Entry 3VHX (X-ray diffraction, 2.81 A resolution); this record covers chains B and D of the 4 polymer chains in the assembly.

== Chain B (and D) ==
Molecule: Kinesin-like protein KIF23
Source organism: Homo sapiens
Notes: chain D of this document is another copy of the same molecule, construct and numbering; everything in this record applies to it too
Reference sequence: Q02241 (KIF23_HUMAN); residues 690-807 here correspond to UniProt positions 794-911 (UniProt number = residue number + 104)
Sequence (120 residues; each row starts with the number of its first residue):
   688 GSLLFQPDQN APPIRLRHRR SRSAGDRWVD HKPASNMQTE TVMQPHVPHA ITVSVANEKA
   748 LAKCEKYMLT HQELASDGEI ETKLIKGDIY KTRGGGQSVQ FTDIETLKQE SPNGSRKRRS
Unresolved in the structure: 688-694, 801-807
Differences from the reference sequence: expression tag (688-689)
From the paper describing this entry:
  - self-association interface (contacts with another copy of this molecule): Val729 to His733, Gln784 to Lys795
  - mutagenesis - H758A: unchanged binding to ADP-ribosylation factor 6
  - mutagenesis - Y754A: abolished localization to localization of Arf6
  - mutagenesis - H758A: unchanged localization

== Interface between chain B and chain D ==
Residue-residue contacts (55; chain B residue first):
  Thr728(B) - Glu792(D)
  Val729(B) - Gln731(D)
  Val729(B) - Pro732(D)
  Val729(B) - His733(D)  hydrogen bond (backbone-backbone)
  Val729(B) - Val734(D)  hydrophobic
  Val729(B) - Met755(D)  hydrophobic
  Val729(B) - Leu771(D)  hydrophobic
  Val729(B) - Lys773(D)
  Val729(B) - Glu792(D)  hydrogen bond (backbone-side chain)
  Met730(B) - Gln731(D)
  Met730(B) - Pro732(D)
  Met730(B) - Thr769(D)
  Met730(B) - Leu771(D)  hydrophobic
  Met730(B) - Glu792(D)  hydrogen bond (backbone-side chain)
  Met730(B) - Leu794(D)  hydrophobic
  Gln731(B) - Val729(D)
  Gln731(B) - Met730(D)
  Gln731(B) - Gln731(D)  hydrogen bond (backbone-backbone)
  Pro732(B) - Val729(D)
  Pro732(B) - Met730(D)
  His733(B) - Val729(D)  hydrogen bond (backbone-backbone)
  Val734(B) - Val729(D)  hydrophobic
  Met755(B) - Val729(D)  hydrophobic
  Thr769(B) - Met730(D)
  Leu771(B) - Val729(D)  hydrophobic
  Leu771(B) - Met730(D)  hydrophobic
  Lys773(B) - Val729(D)
  Phe788(B) - Pro799(D)
  Thr789(B) - Pro799(D)
  Asp790(B) - Gln796(D)  hydrogen bond
  Asp790(B) - Glu797(D)
  Ile791(B) - Lys795(D)
  Ile791(B) - Gln796(D)
  Ile791(B) - Glu797(D)  hydrogen bond (backbone-backbone)
  Glu792(B) - Thr728(D)
  Glu792(B) - Val729(D)  hydrogen bond (side chain-backbone)
  Glu792(B) - Met730(D)  hydrogen bond (side chain-backbone)
  Glu792(B) - Lys795(D)
  Glu792(B) - Gln796(D)
  Thr793(B) - Thr793(D)
  Thr793(B) - Leu794(D)
  Thr793(B) - Lys795(D)  hydrogen bond (backbone-backbone)
  Leu794(B) - Met730(D)  hydrophobic
  Leu794(B) - Thr793(D)
  Lys795(B) - Ile791(D)
  Lys795(B) - Glu792(D)
  Lys795(B) - Thr793(D)  hydrogen bond (backbone-backbone)
  Gln796(B) - Asp790(D)  hydrogen bond
  Gln796(B) - Ile791(D)
  Glu797(B) - Asp790(D)
  Glu797(B) - Ile791(D)  hydrogen bond (backbone-backbone)
  Ser798(B) - Thr789(D)
  Pro799(B) - Phe788(D)
  Pro799(B) - Thr789(D)
  Pro799(B) - Asp790(D)
Also at the interface, not in a pair above, chain D (24 interface residues in all): Glu727, Ser798

== Summary ==
The interface between chain B and chain D involves 23 residues on one side and 24 on the other, with 13
hydrogen bonds. Polar contacts include Val729(B)-Glu792(D), Met730(B)-Glu792(D) and Asp790(B)-Gln796(D). From
the paper: Y754A of chain B abolishes localization to localization of Arf6; a self-association interface
involving Val729(B) and Gln784(B).
Both chains are Kinesin-like protein KIF23 (Homo sapiens). Entry 3VHX (The crystal structure of Arf6-MKLP1
(Mitotic kinesin-like protein 1) complex) was determined by X-ray diffraction.
